Entry 9FQ8 (electron microscopy, 2.20 A resolution); this record covers chains 4D and 4Z of the 26 polymer chains in the assembly.

Chain 4D:
Molecule: Cytochrome c oxidase subunit 34
From: Perkinsus marinus
Chain sequence (90 residues; each row starts with the number of its first residue):
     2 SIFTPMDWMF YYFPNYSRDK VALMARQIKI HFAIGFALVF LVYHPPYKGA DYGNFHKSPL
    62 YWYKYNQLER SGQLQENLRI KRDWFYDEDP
Ligand contacts: 3-sn-phosphatidic acid (LPP; 2-(hexadecanoyloxy)-1-[(phosphonooxy)methyl]ethyl hexadecanoate): Ile3, Phe4, His32, Ile35, Ala38, Leu39, Leu42, Val43, His57

Chain 4Z:
Molecule: Cytochrome c oxidase subunit 31
From: Perkinsus marinus
Chain sequence (186 residues; each row starts with the number of its first residue):
    15 PPTRLSTPLY SEGGAFTVNW WRNRYGLYSR RQTDPMLAEF LFRQQVKEWF YDVPSYNYAA
    75 LVGLALGILV AVIWRHFLFN PDVYVRRQEL RKMWPDRHRQ FAYAVPYLNP QLKNLLLPYK
   135 NSFIDNEPDY ADYNPVGLRP QRVMAIRRIP GFFWAIPQYF FEDPLYTSCS TKNMQTIYKK
   195 LGYSEL
Ligand contacts: 3-sn-phosphatidic acid (LPP; 2-(hexadecanoyloxy)-1-[(phosphonooxy)methyl]ethyl hexadecanoate): Ala74, Leu75, Leu78, Gln125, Leu129

Interface between chain 4D and chain 4Z:
Pairs across the interface (108):
  Met7(4D) with Tyr70(4Z), hydrophobic
  Asp8(4D) with Val67(4Z)
  Phe11(4D) with Val67(4Z), hydrophobic; Tyr70(4Z), hydrophobic
  Arg19(4D) with Tyr24(4Z), hydrogen bond
  Asp20(4D) with Tyr24(4Z); Ser25(4Z); Glu26(4Z), hydrogen bond (side chain-backbone); Thr31(4Z); Val32(4Z), hydrogen bond (side chain-backbone)
  Lys21(4D) with Phe64(4Z); Tyr65(4Z); Tyr70(4Z), hydrogen bond (backbone-side chain)
  Val22(4D) with Phe30(4Z); Thr31(4Z); Val32(4Z), hydrophobic; Phe64(4Z), hydrophobic
  Ala23(4D) with Phe30(4Z)
  Leu24(4D) with Tyr70(4Z)
  Met25(4D) with Phe64(4Z), hydrophobic; Ser69(4Z); Tyr70(4Z); Ala73(4Z), hydrophobic
  Ala26(4D) with Phe30(4Z), hydrophobic
  Arg27(4D) with Glu26(4Z), salt bridge
  Gln28(4D) with Tyr70(4Z), hydrogen bond (side chain-backbone); Ala73(4Z); Ala74(4Z)
  Ile29(4D) with Ala73(4Z); Gly77(4Z)
  His32(4D) with Ala74(4Z); Gly77(4Z); Leu78(4Z)
  Phe33(4D) with Gly77(4Z); Leu80(4Z); Gly81(4Z)
  Gly36(4D) with Leu78(4Z); Ile82(4Z)
  Phe37(4D) with Gly81(4Z); Ala85(4Z), hydrophobic; Trp88(4Z), hydrophobic
  Val40(4D) with Ala85(4Z), hydrophobic
  Phe41(4D) with Ala85(4Z); Arg89(4Z)
  Leu42(4D) with Gln125(4Z)
  Val43(4D) with Gln125(4Z); Leu126(4Z)
  Tyr44(4D) with Arg89(4Z); Pro124(4Z); Gln125(4Z), hydrogen bond (backbone-backbone); Leu126(4Z)
  His45(4D) with Arg89(4Z), hydrogen bond; Phe93(4Z)
  Pro46(4D) with Pro124(4Z); Gln125(4Z), hydrogen bond (backbone-backbone)
  Pro47(4D) with Pro120(4Z); Asn123(4Z)
  Tyr48(4D) with Val119(4Z); Pro120(4Z); Asn123(4Z), hydrogen bond (backbone-backbone)
  Lys49(4D) with Gln125(4Z); Asn128(4Z), hydrogen bond (backbone-side chain)
  Gly50(4D) with Asn128(4Z); Leu129(4Z)
  Ala51(4D) with Asn128(4Z); Pro154(4Z), hydrophobic
  Tyr53(4D) with Asn128(4Z), hydrogen bond (side chain-backbone); Pro132(4Z), hydrophobic; Gln155(4Z); Arg156(4Z), hydrogen bond; Val157(4Z), hydrophobic
  Phe56(4D) with Pro132(4Z), hydrophobic; Val157(4Z); Met158(4Z); Ile160(4Z), hydrophobic
  His57(4D) with Ile160(4Z)
  Lys58(4D) with Ile160(4Z)
  Ser59(4D) with Tyr173(4Z), hydrogen bond
  Leu61(4D) with Gln172(4Z); Tyr173(4Z)
  Tyr62(4D) with Ile160(4Z), hydrophobic; Tyr173(4Z), hydrogen bond (backbone-side chain); Phe175(4Z), hydrophobic
  Lys65(4D) with Gln172(4Z), hydrogen bond; Tyr173(4Z); Phe175(4Z); Glu176(4Z), salt bridge
  Tyr66(4D) with Phe175(4Z)
  Leu69(4D) with Phe175(4Z), hydrophobic
  Asn78(4D) with Phe175(4Z), hydrogen bond (side chain-backbone); Glu176(4Z), hydrogen bond (side chain-backbone); Pro178(4Z); Thr181(4Z)
  Leu79(4D) with Thr181(4Z), hydrogen bond (backbone-side chain)
  Arg80(4D) with Thr181(4Z)
  Ile81(4D) with Ser182(4Z); Asn187(4Z)
  Lys82(4D) with Pro178(4Z), hydrogen bond (side chain-backbone); Ser182(4Z), hydrogen bond (backbone-side chain)
  Arg83(4D) with Asn187(4Z), hydrogen bond (backbone-side chain); Ile191(4Z)
  Asp84(4D) with Asn187(4Z); Ile191(4Z); Lys194(4Z), salt bridge
  Trp85(4D) with Ile191(4Z)
  Phe86(4D) with Ile191(4Z), hydrophobic; Tyr192(4Z), hydrophobic; Leu195(4Z), hydrophobic
Interface residues without a listed pair, chain 4D (54 interface residues in all): Tyr17, Lys30, Ile35, Leu75, Tyr87
Interface residues without a listed pair, chain 4Z (57 interface residues in all): Trp35, Trp63, Val76, Val84, Val86, Ala159, Asp177, Leu179

In short:
54 residues of chain 4D and 57 residues of chain 4Z are in contact, with 21 hydrogen bonds and 3 salt bridges.
Among the polar pairs are Arg27(4D)-Glu26(4Z), Lys65(4D)-Glu176(4Z) and Asp84(4D)-Lys194(4Z).
3-sn-phosphatidic acid is bound between chain 4D and chain 4Z.
Chain 4D is Cytochrome c oxidase subunit 34 and chain 4Z is Cytochrome c oxidase subunit 31, both from
Perkinsus marinus; the structure, Perkinsus marinus Respiratory complex CIV, was determined by electron
microscopy.
